4XTR - chains B and E of the 7 polymer chains in the assembly; structure by X-ray diffraction, 2.05 A resolution.

Chain B:
Molecule: ATPase GET3
Source organism: Saccharomyces cerevisiae (strain ATCC 204508 / S288c)
Notes: EC 3.6.-.-
UniProtKB: Q12154 (GET3_YEAST); numbering as in UniProt (aligned over 1-354)
Sequence (354 residues; numbered 1 to 354; the number before each row is that of its first residue):
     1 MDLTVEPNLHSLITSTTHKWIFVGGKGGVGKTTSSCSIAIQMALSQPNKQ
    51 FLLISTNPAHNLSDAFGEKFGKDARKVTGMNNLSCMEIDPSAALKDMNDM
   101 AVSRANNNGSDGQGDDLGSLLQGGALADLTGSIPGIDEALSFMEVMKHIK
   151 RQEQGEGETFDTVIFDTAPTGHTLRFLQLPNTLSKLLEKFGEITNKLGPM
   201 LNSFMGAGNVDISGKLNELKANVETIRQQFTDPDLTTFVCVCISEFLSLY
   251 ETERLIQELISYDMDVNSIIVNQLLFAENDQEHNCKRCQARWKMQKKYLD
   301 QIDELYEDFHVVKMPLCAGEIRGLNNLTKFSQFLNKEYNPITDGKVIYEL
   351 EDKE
Disordered / not traced: 1-3, 104-122, 196-210, 279-283, 354
Sequence notes: engineered mutation Asn-57 (Asp in Q12154)
Swiss-Prot annotation at these positions:
  - binding site (ATP): Lys-26 to Thr-33, Glu-245, Asn-272, Pro-315 to Arg-322
  - binding site (Zn(2+)): Cys-285, Cys-288
  - mutagenesis: Gly-30 (G30R: Abolishes ATPase activity, leading to secretion of resident ER proteins), Cys-285 (C285S: Prevents dimerization; when associated with S-288), Cys-288 (C288S: Prevents dimerization; when associated with S-285)
Metal / ion sites: Mg2+: Thr-32 (together with ADP, ATP); Zn2+: Cys-285, Cys-288 (shared with 2 residues of chain A)
Ligand contacts:
  - ADP / ATP, molecule 1: Lys-26, Gly-27, Glu-245, Leu-247, Arg-291
  - ADP / ATP, molecule 2: Lys-26, Gly-27, Gly-28, Val-29, Gly-30, Lys-31, Thr-32, Thr-33, Asn-57, Pro-169, Asn-272, Gln-273, Pro-315, Leu-316, Cys-317, Gly-319, Ile-321, Phe-330
What the authors report for this chain:
  - mutagenesis - L183S/L186S, F190D/L216D: abolished binding to Pep12p
  - mutagenesis - E253R: abolished binding to Get4

Chain E:
Molecule: Antibody Heavy chain
Source organism: Homo sapiens, synthetic construct
Notes: antibody fragment or engineered binder
Sequence (230 residues; row label = number of the first residue in the row):
     1 EISEVQLVESGGGLVQPGGSLRLSCAASGFNLYYYSIHWVRQAPGKGLEW
    51 VASISPYSSSTSYADSVKGRFTISADTSKNTAYLQMNSLRAEDTAVYYCA
   101 RGRWYRRALDYWGQGTLVTVSSASTKGPSVFPLAPSSKSTSGGTAALGCL
   151 VKDYFPEPVTVSWNSGALTSGVHTFPAVLQSSGLYSLSSVVTVPSSSLGT
   201 QTYICNVNHKPSNTKVDKKVEPKSCDKTHT
Disordered / not traced: 1-3, 226-230
Disulfide bonds: Cys-25/Cys-99, Cys-149/Cys-205

How chain B and chain E interact:
Pairs across the interface - 15 pairs, chain B then chain E:
  Ser-63(B) / Tyr-33(E)
  Asp-64(B) / Tyr-33(E)  hydrogen bond
  Asp-64(B) / Tyr-34(E)  hydrogen bond (backbone-side chain)
  Gly-67(B) / Asn-31(E)  hydrogen bond (backbone-side chain)
  Gly-67(B) / Tyr-33(E)
  Gly-67(B) / Tyr-34(E)  hydrogen bond (backbone-side chain)
  Glu-68(B) / Tyr-33(E)
  Glu-68(B) / Thr-77(E)
  Lys-69(B) / Tyr-33(E)
  Lys-69(B) / Pro-56(E)
  Lys-69(B) / Ser-59(E)  hydrogen bond
  Lys-69(B) / Thr-77(E)  hydrogen bond (backbone-side chain)
  Arg-75(B) / Thr-77(E)
  Thr-78(B) / Ser-78(E)
  Arg-322(B) / Tyr-34(E)
Other interface residues (no listed pair), chain B (10 interface residues in all): Ala-65, Phe-66
Other interface residues (no listed pair), chain E (8 interface residues in all): Tyr-57

Summary:
10 residues of chain B and 8 residues of chain E are in contact; the contacts include 6 hydrogen bonds. Polar
pairs include Asp-64(B)/Tyr-33(E), Asp-64(B)/Tyr-34(E) and Gly-67(B)/Asn-31(E). Chain B binds ADP / ATP. The
paper reports that L183S/L186S and F190D/L216D of chain B abolish binding to Pep12p; E253R of chain B
abolishes binding to Get4.
Chain B is ATPase GET3 (Saccharomyces cerevisiae (strain ATCC 204508 / S288c)) and chain E is Antibody Heavy
chain (Homo sapiens, synthetic construct); the structure, Structure of Get3 bound to the transmembrane domain
of Pep12, was determined by X-ray diffraction together with 4XWO and 4XVU from the same study.
